Entry 4QMI (X-ray diffraction, 1.90 A resolution); this record covers chain A.

== Chain A ==
Molecule: Cytoskeleton-associated protein 5
From: Homo sapiens
Notes: fragment: TOG domain 4
UniProtKB: Q14008 (CKAP5_HUMAN); numbering as in UniProt (aligned over 846-1081)
Sequence (240 residues; row label = number of the first residue in the row):
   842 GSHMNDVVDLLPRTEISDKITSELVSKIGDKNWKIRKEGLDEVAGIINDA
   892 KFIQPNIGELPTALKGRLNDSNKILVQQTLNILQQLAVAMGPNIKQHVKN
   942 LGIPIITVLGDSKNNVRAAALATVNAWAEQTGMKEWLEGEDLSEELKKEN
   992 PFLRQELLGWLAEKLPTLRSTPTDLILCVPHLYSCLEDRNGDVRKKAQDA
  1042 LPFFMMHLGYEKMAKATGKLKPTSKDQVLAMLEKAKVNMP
Unresolved in the structure: 842-852, 1081
Sequence notes: expression tag (842-845)
What the authors report for this chain:
  - contacts within the chain: Arg877-Asp911 (salt bridge), Asp1029-Asn1031 (hydrogen bond)

== Summary ==
The paper reports contacts within the chain involving Arg877, Asp911 and Asp1029 among others.
Chain A is Cytoskeleton-associated protein 5 (Homo sapiens); the structure, The XMAP215 family drives
microtubule polymerization using a structurally diverse TOG array, was determined by X-ray diffraction
together with 4QMH and 4QMJ from the same study.
